8ZI1 - chains C and E of the 8 polymer chains in the assembly; structure by electron microscopy, 2.92 A resolution.

== Chain C ==
Name: ATP synthase subunit alpha
From: Acinetobacter baumannii AB5075
Notes: EC 7.1.2.2
UniProtKB: A3M142 (ATPA_ACIBT); residue numbers follow UniProt; this construct covers 1-514
Chain sequence (514 residues; each row starts with the number of its first residue):
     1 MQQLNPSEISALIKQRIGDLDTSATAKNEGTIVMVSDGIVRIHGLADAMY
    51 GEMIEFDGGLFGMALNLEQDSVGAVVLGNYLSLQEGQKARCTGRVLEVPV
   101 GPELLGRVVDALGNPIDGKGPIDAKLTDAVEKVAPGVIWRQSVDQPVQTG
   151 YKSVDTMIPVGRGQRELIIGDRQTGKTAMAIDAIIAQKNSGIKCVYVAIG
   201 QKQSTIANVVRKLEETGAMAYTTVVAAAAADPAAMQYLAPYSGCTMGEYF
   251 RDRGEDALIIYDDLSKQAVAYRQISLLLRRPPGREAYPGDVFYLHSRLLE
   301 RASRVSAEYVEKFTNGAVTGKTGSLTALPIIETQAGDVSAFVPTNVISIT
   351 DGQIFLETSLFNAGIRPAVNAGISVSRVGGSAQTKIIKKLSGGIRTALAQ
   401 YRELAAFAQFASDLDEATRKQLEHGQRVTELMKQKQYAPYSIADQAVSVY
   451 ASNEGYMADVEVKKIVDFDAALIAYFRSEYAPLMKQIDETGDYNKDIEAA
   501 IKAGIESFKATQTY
Not modelled in the structure: 1-25
Ion coordination: Mg2+: T177 (together with ATP)
Ligand contacts:
  - ADP (adenosine-5'-diphosphate): V375, S376, R377
  - ATP: Y151, R172, Q173, T174, G175, K176, T177, A178, Q201, D262, E332, F361, R366, P367, Q434, Q436
Curated features (UniProtKB/Swiss-Prot):
  - binding site (ATP): G170 to T177
  - site: S374 (Required for activity)

== Chain E ==
Name: ATP synthase subunit beta
From: Acinetobacter baumannii AB5075
Notes: EC 7.1.2.2
UniProtKB: V5VHQ6 (V5VHQ6_ACIBA); residues 1-464 here = UniProt positions 1-464
Chain sequence (464 residues; numbered 1 to 464; the number before each row is that of its first residue):
     1 MSSGRIIQIIGAVIDVEFERTSVPKIYDALQVDGTETTLEVQQQLGDGVV
    51 RTIAMGSTEGLKRGLTVTSTNAPISVPVGTATLGRIMDVLGRPIDEAGPV
   101 ATEERLPIHRQAPSYAEQAASTDLLETGIKVIDLLCPFAKGGKVGLFGGA
   151 GVGKTVNMMELINNIAKAHSGLSVFAGVGERTREGNDFYHEMKDSNVLDK
   201 VAMVYGQMNEPPGNRLRVALTGLTMAEYFRDEKDENGKGRDVLLFVDNIY
   251 RYTLAGTEVSALLGRMPSAVGYQPTLAEEMGVLQERITSTKSGSITSIQA
   301 VYVPADDLTDPSPATTFAHLDATVVLSRDIASSGIYPAIDPLDSTSRQLD
   351 PLVVGQEHYEIARAVQNVLQRYKELKDIIAILGMDELAEEDKLVVYRARK
   401 IQRFFSQPFHVAEVFTGAPGKLVPLKETIRGFKGLLAGEYDHIPEQAFYM
   451 VGGIDEVIAKAEKL
Not modelled in the structure: 1

== How chain C and chain E interact ==
Pairs across the interface (36; chain C residue first):
  V33(C) - G46(E)
  M34(C) - Q44(E)
  V35(C) - Q44(E)  hydrogen bond (backbone-backbone)
  S36(C) - Q43(E)
  D37(C) - T275(E)
  D37(C) - A277(E)
  D37(C) - E278(E)  hydrogen bond (side chain-backbone)
  N79(C) - Q111(E)  hydrogen bond
  Y80(C) - E278(E)
  L81(C) - Y27(E)  hydrophobic
  L81(C) - Q111(E)
  E85(C) - R20(E)  salt bridge
  E85(C) - Q44(E)  hydrogen bond (backbone-side chain)
  E85(C) - G46(E)
  E85(C) - D47(E)  hydrogen bond (side chain-backbone)
  E85(C) - G48(E)
  I116(C) - Y115(E)
  R172(C) - A314(E)
  R172(C) - A318(E)
  Q173(C) - R347(E)
  Q201(C) - E285(E)
  K202(C) - E285(E)
  K202(C) - D321(E)  salt bridge
  Q203(C) - Y115(E)
  Q203(C) - Q118(E)
  Q203(C) - E285(E)
  V210(C) - Y115(E)
  R211(C) - A119(E)  hydrogen bond (side chain-backbone)
  R211(C) - A120(E)  hydrogen bond (side chain-backbone)
  R211(C) - S121(E)
  A228(C) - E285(E)
  A229(C) - G281(E)
  A229(C) - E285(E)  hydrogen bond (backbone-side chain)
  A230(C) - E285(E)
  Q273(C) - A277(E)
  Y437(C) - L352(E)  hydrophobic
Also at the interface, not in a pair above, chain C (28 interface residues in all): G38, Q84, D117, S204, I206, A207
Also at the interface, not in a pair above, chain E (29 interface residues in all): I26, L45, A112, M280, V282, F317

== Summary ==
28 residues of chain C and 29 residues of chain E are in contact, with 8 hydrogen bonds and 2 salt bridges.
Polar pairs include E85(C)-R20(E), K202(C)-D321(E) and D37(C)-E278(E). Ligands of chain C: ATP and ADP.
Here chain C is ATP synthase subunit alpha and chain E is ATP synthase subunit beta, both from Acinetobacter
baumannii AB5075. Entry 8ZI1 (Cryo-EM reveals transition states of the Acinetobacter baumannii F1-ATPase
rotary subunits gamma and epsilon and novel ...) was determined by electron microscopy, deposited together
with 8ZI0, 8ZI2 and 8ZI3.
